7SLP - chains A and B of the 3 polymer chains in the assembly; structure by electron microscopy, 4.10 A resolution (low resolution: residue-level contacts below are approximate; hydrogen-bond / salt-bridge calls are withheld).

# Chain A
Protein: 7SK snRNA methylphosphate capping enzyme
Organism: Homo sapiens
Notes: EC 2.1.1.-
UniProtKB: Q7L2J0 (MEPCE_HUMAN); residues 400-689 here = UniProt positions 400-689
Chain sequence (309 residues; row label = number of the first residue in the row):
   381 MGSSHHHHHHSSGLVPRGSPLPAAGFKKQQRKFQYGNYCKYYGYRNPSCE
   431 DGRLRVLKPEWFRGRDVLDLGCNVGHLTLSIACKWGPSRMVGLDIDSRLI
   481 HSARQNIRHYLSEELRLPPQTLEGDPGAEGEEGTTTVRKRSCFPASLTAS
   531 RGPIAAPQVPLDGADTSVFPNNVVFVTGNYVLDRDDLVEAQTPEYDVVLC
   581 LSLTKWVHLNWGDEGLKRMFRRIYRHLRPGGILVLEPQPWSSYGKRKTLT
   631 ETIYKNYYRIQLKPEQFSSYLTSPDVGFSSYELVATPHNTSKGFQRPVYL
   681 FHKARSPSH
Not modelled in the structure: 381-413, 495-518, 666-675, 687-689
Sequence notes: expression tag (381-399)
UniProt features mapped onto this chain:
  - binding site (S-adenosyl-L-methionine): Tyr422, Arg433, Gly451 to Asn453, Asp474, Ile475, Asn559, Tyr560, Leu581
  - cross-link: Lys643 (Glycyl lysine isopeptide (Lys-Gly) (interchain with G-Cter in SUMO2))
  - mutagenesis: Tyr421 (Y421A: Nearly abolished methyltransferase activity), Val447 to Asp449 (Abolished methyltransferase activity and reduced interaction with LARP7, without affecting interaction with P-TEFb), Lys585 (K585A: Decreased methyltransferase activity), Phe674 (F674A: Strongly reduced methyltransferase activity)
Residues lining bound ligands: S-adenosylhomocysteine (SAH): Tyr415, Asn417, Tyr418, Arg433, Leu450, Gly451, Cys452, Asn453, Val454, Leu473, Asp474, Ile475, Asp476, Gly558, Asn559, Tyr560, Ser582, Leu583, Trp586, Val587, Trp591

# Chain B
Protein: La-related protein 7
Organism: Homo sapiens
UniProtKB: Q4G0J3 (LARP7_HUMAN); the construct lacks a stretch of the UniProt sequence and is renumbered around it, so the offset changes along the chain: 1-186 = UniProt 1-186; 290-369 = UniProt 187-266; 370-582 = UniProt 370-582
Chain sequence (480 residues; row label = number of the first residue in the row; note: 103 numbers in that range are skipped by the numbering (no residue carries them; nothing is unmodelled there); numbering starts at 0):
     0 GMETESGNQEKVMEEESTEKKKEVEKKKRSRVKQVLADIAKQVDFWFGDA
    50 NLHKDRFLREQIEKSRDGYVDISLLVSFNKMKKLTTDGKLIARALRSSAV
   100 VELDLEGTRIRRKKPLGERPKDEDERTVYVELLPKNVNHSWIERVFGKCG
   150 NVVYISIPHYKSTGDPKGFAFVEFETKEQAAKAIEFL
   290 NNPPEEAPRKPGIFPKTVKNKPIPALRVVEEKKKKKKKKGRMKKEDNIQA
   340 KEENMDTSNTSISKMKRSRPTSEGSDIESTGEEVIPLRVLSKSEWMDLKK
   390 EYLALQKASMASLKKTISQIKSESEMETDSGVPQNTGMKNEKTANREECR
   440 TQEKVNATGPQFVSGVIVKIISTEPLPGRKQVRDTLAAISEVLYVDLLEG
   490 DTECHARFKTPEDAQAVINAYTEINKKHCWKLEILSGDHEQRYWQKILVD
   540 RQAKLNQPREKKRGTEKLITKAEKIRLAKTQQASKHIRFSEYD
Not modelled in the structure: 0-28, 290-375, 414-446, 572-582
Sequence notes: expression tag (0)
UniProt features mapped onto this chain:
  - modified residue: Met1 (N-acetylmethionine), Thr360 (Phosphothreonine), Ser361 (Phosphoserine), Ser364 (Phosphoserine)
  - cross-link (Glycyl lysine isopeptide (Lys-Gly)): Lys340 (interchain with G-Cter in SUMO2), Lys410 (interchain with G-Cter in SUMO2)

# Chain A / chain B interface
Pairs across the interface - 43 pairs, chain A then chain B:
  Arg484(A) - Glu562(B)
  Arg488(A) - Ile558(B)
  Phe523(A) - Arg377(B)
  Phe523(A) - Tyr391(B)
  Pro524(A) - Tyr128(B)
  Pro524(A) - Arg377(B)
  Pro524(A) - Leu387(B)
  Ala525(A) - Arg377(B)
  Ser526(A) - Tyr128(B)
  Ser526(A) - Phe168(B)
  Leu527(A) - Lys388(B)
  Thr528(A) - Tyr391(B)
  Arg531(A) - Lys388(B)
  Arg531(A) - Leu392(B)
  Arg531(A) - Gln395(B)
  Gly532(A) - Tyr391(B)
  Gly532(A) - Gln395(B)
  Pro533(A) - Tyr391(B)
  Pro533(A) - Gln395(B)
  Ile534(A) - Tyr391(B)
  Ile534(A) - Leu394(B)
  Ile534(A) - Gln395(B)
  Ile534(A) - Ser398(B)
  Ala535(A) - Ser398(B)
  Ala536(A) - Ser398(B)
  Ala536(A) - Leu402(B)
  Pro537(A) - Leu402(B)
  Pro537(A) - Ile558(B)
  Pro537(A) - Ala561(B)
  Gln538(A) - Arg565(B)
  Val539(A) - Leu402(B)
  Val539(A) - Ile564(B)
  Asp542(A) - Glu412(B)
  Asp542(A) - Lys568(B)
  Pro550(A) - Arg565(B)
  Asn551(A) - Arg565(B)
  Val553(A) - Arg565(B)
  Val554(A) - Arg565(B)
  Val554(A) - Leu566(B)
  Val554(A) - Thr569(B)
  Phe555(A) - Glu562(B)
  Val556(A) - Leu566(B)
  Arg564(A) - Lys516(B)
Interface residues without a listed pair, chain A (28 interface residues in all): Ser521, Pro540, Glu574
Interface residues without a listed pair, chain B (27 interface residues in all): Trp384, Glu390, Met399, Thr405, Ile409, Gln570

# Summary
Chain A and chain B form an interface of 28 and 27 residues respectively. Ligands of chain A:
S-adenosylhomocysteine. From UniProt: 10 S-adenosyl-L-methionine-binding residues and 6 mutagenesis sites on
chain A.
Chain A is 7SK snRNA methylphosphate capping enzyme and chain B is La-related protein 7, both from Homo
sapiens; the structure, Cryo-EM structure of 7SK core RNP with linear RNA, was determined by electron
microscopy together with 7SLQ from the same study.
